6OCW - chains K and L of the 28 polymer chains in the assembly; structure by X-ray diffraction, 2.60 A resolution.

# Chain K (and L)
Protein: Proteasome subunit beta
Organism: Mycobacterium tuberculosis (strain ATCC 25618 / H37Rv)
Notes: EC 3.4.25.1; chain L of this document is another copy of the same molecule, construct and numbering; everything in this record applies to it too
Reference sequence: P9WHT9 (PSB_MYCTU); residues 1-234 here correspond to UniProt positions 58-291 (UniProt number = residue number + 57)
Amino-acid sequence (234 residues; numbered 1 to 234; the number before each row is that of its first residue):
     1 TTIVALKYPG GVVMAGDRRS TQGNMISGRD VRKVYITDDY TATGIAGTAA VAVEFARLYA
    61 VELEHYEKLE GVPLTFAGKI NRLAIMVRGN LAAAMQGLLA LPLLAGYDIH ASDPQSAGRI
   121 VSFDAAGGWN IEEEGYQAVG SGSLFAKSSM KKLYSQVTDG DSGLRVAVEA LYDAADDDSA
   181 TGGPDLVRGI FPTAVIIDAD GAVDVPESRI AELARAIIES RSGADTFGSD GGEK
Not modelled in the structure: 224-234
UniProt features mapped onto this chain:
  - active site: Thr1 (Nucleophile)
  - site: Thr1 (Covalent link with the inhibitor MLN-273)
Ligand contacts:
  - M6M (N-{(2S)-1-({(2S)-1-[(2,4-difluorobenzyl)amino]-1-oxopropan-2-yl}amino)-4-[(2S)-2-methylpiperidin-1-yl]-1,4-dioxobutan-2-yl}-5-methyl-1,2-oxazole-3-carboxamide (non-preferred name)), molecule 1: Thr1, Arg19, Ser20, Thr21, Gln22, Ser27, Val31, Arg32, Lys33, Ile45, Ala46, Gly47, Thr48, Ala49, Ala52, Val53
  - M6M, molecule 2: Leu91, Ser122, Phe123, Asp124, Ala125, Ala126, Gly128, Trp129, Asn130
Reported in the primary citation:
  - binding site for M6M: Thr21, Gln22, Ser27, Gly47, Ala49, Ala50, Asp124, Ala125, Ala126

# How chain K and chain L interact
Residue-residue contacts (15; chain K residue first):
  Gln22(K) - Asp124(L)
  Met25(K) - Leu144(L)  hydrophobic
  Arg29(K) - Glu134(L)  salt bridge
  Asp30(K) - Asn130(L)
  Asp30(K) - Ile131(L)
  Asp30(K) - Glu133(L)
  Ala50(K) - Arg88(L)  hydrogen bond (backbone-side chain)
  Ala50(K) - Ala126(L)
  Ala50(K) - Gly127(L)
  Ala50(K) - Gly128(L)
  Val51(K) - Arg88(L)
  Glu54(K) - Arg88(L)  salt bridge
  Arg57(K) - Asn81(L)
  Leu98(K) - Leu91(L)  hydrophobic
  Arg188(K) - Glu134(L)  salt bridge
Interface residues without a listed pair, chain K (12 interface residues in all): Val31, Thr48
Interface residues without a listed pair, chain L (13 interface residues in all): Lys151

# Overview
The interface between chain K and chain L involves 12 residues on one side and 13 on the other, with 1
hydrogen bond and 3 salt bridges. Among the polar pairs are Arg29(K)-Glu134(L), Glu54(K)-Arg88(L) and
Arg188(K)-Glu134(L). Chain K binds compound M6M. From the paper: a binding site for M6M at Thr21(K), Gln22(K)
and Ser27(K) among others.
Chain K and chain L are both Proteasome subunit beta (Mycobacterium tuberculosis (strain ATCC 25618 / H37Rv));
the structure, Crystal Structure of Mycobacterium tuberculosis Proteasome in Complex with
Phenylimidazole-based Inhibitor A85, was determined by X-ray diffraction (same publication as 6OCZ and 6ODE).
